Entry 7B1H (X-ray diffraction, 2.40 A resolution); this record covers chains B and A of the 4 polymer chains in the assembly.

== Chain B (and A) ==
Name: Mitotic spindle assembly checkpoint protein MAD1
Organism: Homo sapiens
Notes: chain A of this document is another copy of the same molecule, construct and numbering; everything in this record applies to it too
UniProt: Q9Y6D9 (MD1L1_HUMAN); residue numbers follow UniProt; this construct covers 597-718
Chain sequence (122 residues; row label = number of the first residue in the row):
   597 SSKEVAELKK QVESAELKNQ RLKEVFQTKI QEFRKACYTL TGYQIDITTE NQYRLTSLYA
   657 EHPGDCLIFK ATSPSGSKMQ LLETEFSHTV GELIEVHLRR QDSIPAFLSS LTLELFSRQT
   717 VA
Swiss-Prot annotation at these positions:
  - modified residue: Ser598 (Phosphoserine), Ser610 (Phosphoserine), Tyr634 (Phosphotyrosine), Thr716 (Phosphothreonine)
Reported in the primary citation:
  - mutagenesis - L618A, F629A: decreased expression

== Chain B / chain A interface ==
Pairs across the interface - 78 pairs, chain B then chain A:
  Glu600(B) - Val601(A)
  Val601(B) - Val601(A)  hydrophobic
  Val601(B) - Leu604(A)
  Leu604(B) - Val601(A)  hydrophobic
  Leu604(B) - Leu604(A)  hydrophobic
  Leu604(B) - Lys605(A)
  Leu604(B) - Val608(A)
  Gln607(B) - Val608(A)
  Val608(B) - Leu604(A)
  Val608(B) - Gln607(A)
  Val608(B) - Val608(A)  hydrophobic
  Ala611(B) - Ala611(A)  hydrophobic
  Ala611(B) - Asn615(A)  hydrogen bond (backbone-side chain)
  Lys614(B) - Asn615(A)
  Lys614(B) - Lys619(A)
  Asn615(B) - Lys614(A)
  Asn615(B) - Asn615(A)  hydrogen bond (backbone-side chain)
  Asn615(B) - Leu618(A)
  Leu618(B) - Asn615(A)
  Leu618(B) - Phe622(A)
  Lys619(B) - Leu618(A)
  Phe622(B) - Phe622(A)  hydrophobic
  Phe622(B) - Ile626(A)  hydrophobic
  Lys625(B) - Asn647(A)
  Glu628(B) - Tyr649(A)
  Phe629(B) - Phe629(A)  hydrophobic
  Phe629(B) - Arg630(A)
  Phe629(B) - Ile641(A)
  Phe629(B) - Ile643(A)  hydrophobic
  Arg630(B) - Phe629(A)
  Lys631(B) - Ser673(A)
  Ala632(B) - Tyr649(A)  hydrophobic
  Ala632(B) - Met675(A)  hydrophobic
  Cys633(B) - Ile641(A)  hydrophobic
  Thr635(B) - Ser673(A)
  Thr635(B) - Pro701(A)
  Leu636(B) - Leu651(A)  hydrophobic
  Leu636(B) - Phe665(A)  hydrophobic
  Leu636(B) - Met675(A)  hydrophobic
  Leu636(B) - Ile700(A)
  Leu636(B) - Pro701(A)
  Leu636(B) - Leu704(A)
  Thr637(B) - Pro701(A)
  Gly638(B) - Pro701(A)
  Ile641(B) - Phe629(A)
  Ile641(B) - Cys633(A)  hydrophobic
  Tyr649(B) - Ala632(A)  hydrophobic
  Tyr655(B) - Ser699(A)  hydrogen bond
  Tyr655(B) - Pro701(A)
  Phe665(B) - Leu636(A)  hydrophobic
  Ser673(B) - Lys631(A)  hydrogen bond
  Ser673(B) - Thr635(A)  hydrogen bond
  Met675(B) - Ala632(A)
  Met675(B) - Thr635(A)
  Met675(B) - Leu636(A)  hydrophobic
  Gln697(B) - Phe712(A)
  Ser699(B) - Tyr655(A)  hydrogen bond
  Ser699(B) - Phe712(A)
  Ile700(B) - Thr635(A)
  Ile700(B) - Leu636(A)
  Pro701(B) - Thr635(A)
  Pro701(B) - Leu636(A)
  Pro701(B) - Gly638(A)
  Pro701(B) - Tyr655(A)
  Pro701(B) - Thr708(A)
  Ala702(B) - Leu709(A)
  Leu704(B) - Leu636(A)
  Ser705(B) - Ser705(A)  hydrogen bond (side chain-backbone)
  Ser705(B) - Thr708(A)
  Ser705(B) - Leu709(A)
  Thr708(B) - Pro701(A)
  Thr708(B) - Ser705(A)
  Leu709(B) - Ala702(A)
  Leu709(B) - Ser705(A)
  Leu709(B) - Ser706(A)
  Leu709(B) - Leu709(A)  hydrophobic
  Phe712(B) - Gln697(A)
  Phe712(B) - Ser699(A)
Interface residues without a listed pair, chain B (44 interface residues in all): Ser597, Lys605, Ile643, Asn647, Leu651, Ser706
Interface residues without a listed pair, chain A (47 interface residues in all): Glu612, Lys625, Glu628, Thr637, Leu654, Gly672, His693

== In short ==
44 residues of chain B face 47 of chain A across their interface; the contacts include 7 hydrogen bonds. Polar
pairs include Ala611(B)-Asn615(A), Asn615(B)-Asn615(A) and Tyr655(B)-Ser699(A). From the paper: L618A and
F629A of chain B reduce expression.
Chain B and chain A are both Mitotic spindle assembly checkpoint protein MAD1 (Homo sapiens); the structure,
Monoclinic P21 Structure of Human Mad1 C-terminal Domain in Complex with Phosphorylated Bub1 CD1 Domain, was
determined by X-ray diffraction, deposited together with 7B1F and 7B1J.
